9JGI - chains G and H of the 15 polymer chains in the assembly; structure by electron microscopy, 3.50 A resolution.

[Chain G (and H)]
Name: tail tube protein
Source organism: Bacillus subtilis
Notes: chain H of this document is another copy of the same molecule, construct and numbering; everything in this record applies to it too
Reference sequence: A0A162TY69 (A0A162TY69_BACIU); numbering as in UniProt (aligned over 1-264)
Chain sequence (270 residues; each row starts with the number of its first residue):
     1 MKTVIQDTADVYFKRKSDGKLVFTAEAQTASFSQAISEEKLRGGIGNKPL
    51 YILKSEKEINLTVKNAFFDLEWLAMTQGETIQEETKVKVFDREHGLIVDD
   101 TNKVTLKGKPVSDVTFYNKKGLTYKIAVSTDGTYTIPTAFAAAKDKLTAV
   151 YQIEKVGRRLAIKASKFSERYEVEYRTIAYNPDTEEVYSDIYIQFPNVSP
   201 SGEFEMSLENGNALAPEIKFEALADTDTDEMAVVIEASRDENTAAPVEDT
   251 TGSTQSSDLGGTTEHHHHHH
Disordered / not traced: 37-55, 242-270 (chain H: 242-270)
Differences from the reference sequence: expression tag (265-270)

[Interface between chain G and chain H]
Contacting residue pairs - 16 pairs, chain G then chain H:
  D7(G) - G44(H)
  D7(G) - I45(H)
  D7(G) - G46(H)
  D7(G) - N47(H)  hydrogen bond (side chain-backbone)
  T8(G) - G44(H)
  T8(G) - I45(H)
  D10(G) - I45(H)
  A25(G) - G44(H)
  E26(G) - G43(H)
  E26(G) - Y51(H)  hydrogen bond
  A27(G) - G44(H)
  Q28(G) - L41(H)
  Q28(G) - R42(H)
  F67(G) - Y51(H)  hydrophobic
  T177(G) - I45(H)
  I178(G) - I45(H)
Other interface residues (no listed pair), chain G (13 interface residues in all): A66, R176, A213

[In short]
13 residues of chain G and 8 residues of chain H are in contact; the contacts include 2 hydrogen bonds. Polar
pairs include D7(G)-N47(H) and E26(G)-Y51(H).
Both chains are tail tube protein (Bacillus subtilis). Entry 9JGI (Architecture of a pentameric assembly of
the tube tail protein) was determined by electron microscopy (same publication as 9JGH).
